Entry 9FXP (X-ray diffraction, 1.88 A resolution); this record covers chain A.

Chain A:
Name: Bromodomain-containing protein 4
Organism: Homo sapiens
UniProtKB: O60885 (BRD4_HUMAN); residues 44-168 here = UniProt positions 44-168
Amino-acid sequence (127 residues; each row starts with the number of its first residue):
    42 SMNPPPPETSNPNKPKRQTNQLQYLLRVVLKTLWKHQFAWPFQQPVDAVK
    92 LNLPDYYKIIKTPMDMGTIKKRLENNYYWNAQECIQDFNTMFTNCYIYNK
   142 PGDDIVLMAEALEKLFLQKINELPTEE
Sequence notes: expression tag (42-43)
Ligand contacts: 4-methoxy-1,2-benzoxazol-3-amine (5WX): Trp81, Pro82, Phe83, Val87, Leu92, Leu94, Tyr97, Tyr139, Asn140, Ile146
UniProt features mapped onto this chain:
  - site: Asn140 (Acetylated histone binding)
  - cross-link: Lys99 (Glycyl lysine isopeptide (Lys-Gly) (interchain with G-Cter in SUMO2))
  - natural variant: Asp145 (D145G: Found in a patient with a neurodevelopmental syndrome; uncertain significance)
  - mutagenesis: Asn140 (N140A: Abolishes binding to acetylated histones)
Reported in the primary citation:
  - binding site for 4-methoxy-1,2-benzoxazol-3-amine: Leu94, Ile146

In short:
Ligands of chain A: 4-methoxy-1,2-benzoxazol-3-amine. Curated annotation (UniProt) lists one mutagenesis site.
The paper reports a binding site for 4-methoxy-1,2-benzoxazol-3-amine at Leu94 and Ile146.
Chain A is Bromodomain-containing protein 4 (Homo sapiens); the structure, Crystal structure of BRD4 BD1 with
DI00626383, was determined by X-ray diffraction (same publication as 9FWX).
